9H9L - chains A and Q of the 13 polymer chains in the assembly; structure by electron microscopy, 3.20 A resolution.

== Chain A ==
Molecule: 16S RNA
Organism: Escherichia coli
Sequence (1541 nucleotides; row label = number of the first residue in the row; note: 1 number in that range is skipped by the numbering (no residue carries it; nothing is unmodelled there)):
     1 AAAUUGAAGA GUUUGAUCAU GGCUCAGAUU GAACGCUGGC GGCAGGCCUA ACACAUGCAA
    61 GUCGAACGGU AACAGGAAGA AGCUUGCUUC UUUGCUGACG AGUGGCGGAC GGGUGAGUAA
   121 UGUCUGGGAA ACUGCCUGAU GGAGGGGGAU AACUACUGGA AACGGUAGCU AAUACCGCAU
   181 AACGUCGCAA GACCAAAGAG GGGGACCUUC GGGCCUCUUG CCAUCGGAUG UGCCCAGAUG
   241 GGAUUAGCUA GUAGGUGGGG UAACGGCUCA CCUAGGCGAC GAUCCCUAGC UGGUCUGAGA
   301 GGAUGACCAG CCACACUGGA ACUGAGACAC GGUCCAGACU CCUACGGGAG GCAGCAGUGG
   361 GGAAUAUUGC ACAAUGGGCG CAAGCCUGAU GCAGCCAUGC CGCGUGUAUG AAGAAGGCCU
   421 UCGGGUUGUA AAGUACUUUC AGCGGGGAGG AAGGGAGUAA AGUUAAUACC UUUGCUCAUU
   481 GACGUUACCC GCAGAAGAAG CACCGGCUAA CUCCGUGCCA GCAGCCXCGG UAAUACGGAG
   541 GGUGCAAGCG UUAAUCGGAA UUACUGGGCG UAAAGCGCAC GCAGGCGGUU UGUUAAGUCA
   601 GAUGUGAAAU CCCCGGGCUC AACCUGGGAA CUGCAUCUGA UACUGGCAAG CUUGAGUCUC
   661 GUAGAGGGGG GUAGAAUUCC AGGUGUAGCG GUGAAAUGCG UAGAGAUCUG GAGGAAUACC
   721 GGUGGCGAAG GCGGCCCCCU GGACGAAGAC UGACGCUCAG GUGCGAAAGC GUGGGGAGCA
   781 AACAGGAUUA GAUACCCUGG UAGUCCACGC CGUAAACGAU GUCGACUUGG AGGUUGUGCC
   841 CUUGAGGCGU GGCUUCCGGA GCUAACGCGU UAAGUCGACC GCCUGGGGAG UACGGCCGCA
   901 AGGUUAAAAC UCAAAUGAAU UGACGGGGGC
   932 CCGCACAAGC GGUGGAGCAU GUGGUUUAAU UCGAUGXAAC GCGAAGAACC UUACCUGGUC
   992 UUGACAUCCA CGGAAGUUUU CAGAGAUGAG AAUGUGCCUU CGGGAACCGU GAGACAGGUG
  1052 CUGCAUGGCU GUCGUCAGCU CGUGUUGUGA AAUGUUGGGU UAAGUCCCGC AACGAGCGCA
  1112 ACCCUUAUCC UUUGUUGCCA GCGGUCCGGC CGGGAACUCA AAGGAGACUG CCAGUGAUAA
  1172 ACUGGAGGAA GGUGGGGAUG ACGUCAAGUC AUCAUGGCCC UUACGACCAG GGCUACACAC
  1232 GUGCUACAAU GGCGCAUACA AAGAGAAGCG ACCUCGCGAG AGCAAGCGGA CCUCAUAAAG
  1292 UGCGUCGUAG UCCGGAUUGG AGUCUGCAAC UCGACUCCAU GAAGUCGGAA UCGCUAGUAA
  1352 UCGUGGAUCA GAAUGCCACG GUGAAUACGU UCCCGGCCUU GUACACACCG CCCGUXACAC
  1412 CAUGGGAGUG GGUUGCAAAA GAAGUAGGUA GCUUAACCUU CGGGAGGGCG CUUACCACUU
  1472 UGUGAUUCAU GACUGGGGUG AAGUCGUAAC AAGGUAACCG UAGGGGAACC UGCGGUUGGA
  1532 UCACCUCCUU A
Unresolved in the structure: 932-1386, 1535-1542
Modified residues: PSU (pseudouridine-5'-monophosphate) at position 516, G7M (N7-methyl-guanosine-5'-monophosphate) at position 527, 2MG (2N-methylguanosine-5'-monophosphate) at position 967, 5MC (5-methylcytidine-5'-monophosphate) at position 968, 2MG (2N-methylguanosine-5'-monophosphate) at position 1208, 4OC (4n,o2'-methylcytidine-5'-monophosphate) at position 1402, 5MC (5-methylcytidine-5'-monophosphate) at position 1407, UR3 (3-methyluridine-5'-monophoshate) at position 1498, 2MG (2N-methylguanosine-5'-monophosphate) at position 1516, MA6 (6N-dimethyladenosine-5'-monophoshate) at position 1518, MA6 (6N-dimethyladenosine-5'-monophoshate) at position 1519
Metal / ion sites: Mg2+ site 1 near G21 (its only coordinating residue here); Mg2+ site 2 near A53 (its only coordinating residue here); Mg2+ site 3 near G57 (its only coordinating residue here); Mg2+ site 4: A59, U387; Mg2+ site 5: A109, G331; Mg2+ site 6: A116, G117, G289; Mg2+ site 7: G145, A197; Mg2+ site 8 near A174 (its only coordinating residue here); Mg2+ site 9: U180, A195; Mg2+ site 10 near G266 (its only coordinating residue here); Mg2+ site 11: G299, G558; Mg2+ site 12 near A306 (its only coordinating residue here); 3 more K+ sites not listed; 23 more Mg2+ sites not listed
Small-molecule neighbours: A1IC4 ((2S,3S)-2-[[(2S)-2-[[(2S,4S)-5-aminocarbonyloxy-4-oxidanyl-2-[[(2S,3R)-3-oxidanylpiperidin-2-yl]carbonylamino]pentanoyl]amino]-3-(1H-imidazol-4-yl)propanoyl]amino]-3-(2-chloranyl-1H-imidazol-4-yl)-3-oxidanyl-propanoic acid): U692, G693, U788, U789, G791, A792, A794, C795, C796, U1506

== Chain Q ==
Molecule: Small ribosomal subunit protein uS17
Organism: Escherichia coli
Reference sequence: P0AG63 (RS17_ECOLI); numbering as in UniProt (aligned over 1-84)
Amino-acid sequence (84 residues; row label = number of the first residue in the row):
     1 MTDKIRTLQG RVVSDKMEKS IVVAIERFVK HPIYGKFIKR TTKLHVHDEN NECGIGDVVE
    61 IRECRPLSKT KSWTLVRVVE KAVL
Unresolved in the structure: 1-3, 84
Swiss-Prot annotation at these positions:
  - natural variant: His31 (H31P: In neamine-resistant mutant nea301), Ser68 (S68F: Prevents 30S subunit assembly at 42 degrees Celsius)

== Chain A / chain Q interface ==
Residue-residue contacts (53):
  G127(A) with Arg6(Q), hydrogen bond to the phosphate; Glu63(Q), hydrogen bond to the base
  G128(A) with Arg6(Q), salt bridge to the phosphate
  A130(A) with Arg65(Q), phosphate contact; Pro66(Q), base contact
  C234(A) with Pro66(Q), sugar contact; Ser72(Q), sugar contact
  C235(A) with Glu63(Q), sugar contact; Ser72(Q), sugar contact; Trp73(Q), sugar contact
  A236(A) with Leu44(Q), phosphate contact
  G237(A) with Arg27(Q), hydrogen bond to the phosphate; Thr42(Q), phosphate contact
  A238(A) with Arg27(Q), salt bridge to the phosphate
  A253(A) with Met17(Q), sugar contact; Lys69(Q), salt bridge to the phosphate; Thr70(Q), phosphate contact
  G254(A) with Met17(Q), sugar contact; Glu18(Q), hydrogen bond to the sugar; Ser20(Q), sugar contact; Ser68(Q), hydrogen bond to the phosphate; Lys69(Q), hydrogen bond to the phosphate; Thr70(Q), hydrogen bond to the phosphate; Lys71(Q), hydrogen bond to the phosphate
  G255(A) with Glu18(Q), sugar contact; Lys19(Q), phosphate contact; Ser68(Q), phosphate contact; Lys71(Q), salt bridge to the phosphate
  C264(A) with Arg65(Q), hydrogen bond to the sugar; Pro66(Q), hydrogen bond to the sugar
  G265(A) with Arg65(Q), salt bridge to the phosphate; Pro66(Q), sugar contact; Leu67(Q), phosphate contact; Ser68(Q), hydrogen bond to the sugar; Lys69(Q), sugar contact
  C267(A) with Lys69(Q), phosphate contact
  G275(A) with Lys16(Q), salt bridge to the phosphate; Met17(Q), sugar contact
  G276(A) with Ser14(Q), hydrogen bond to the phosphate; Met17(Q), sugar contact; His45(Q), hydrogen bond to the phosphate
  C277(A) with Lys43(Q), phosphate contact; His45(Q), salt bridge to the phosphate
  G278(A) with Lys43(Q), salt bridge to the phosphate
  C280(A) with Lys39(Q), base contact; Arg40(Q), hydrogen bond to the sugar; Thr41(Q), hydrogen bond to the base
  C564(A) with Tyr34(Q), sugar contact
  G585(A) with Lys36(Q), hydrogen bond to the phosphate
  C586(A) with Lys36(Q), salt bridge to the phosphate
  G597(A) with Phe28(Q), sugar contact
  U598(A) with Phe37(Q), phosphate contact
  U636(A) with Arg6(Q), sugar contact
Other interface residues (no listed pair), chain A (30 interface residues in all): A129, U252, U256, G266, C637
Other interface residues (no listed pair), chain Q (32 interface residues in all): Val22, Ile33, His47

== Summary ==
The interface between chain A and chain Q involves 30 residues on one side and 32 on the other, with 16
hydrogen bonds and 9 salt bridges. Polar pairs include G127(A)-Glu63(Q), C280(A)-Thr41(Q) and
G254(A)-Glu18(Q). Bound to chain A: compound A1IC4.
Chain A is 16S RNA and chain Q is Small ribosomal subunit protein uS17, both from Escherichia coli; the
structure, Complex 3 (BODY) 30S-tRNA-GE81112, was determined by electron microscopy, deposited together with
9H8G, 9H9H, 9H9I, 9H9J, 9H9K, 9H9M and 9H9N.
